Entry 8HFJ (X-ray diffraction, 2.75 A resolution); this record covers chains C and D of the 4 polymer chains in the assembly.

[Chain C (and D)]
Molecule: Versicolorin reductase
Organism: Cercospora sp. JNU001
Notes: chain D of this document is another copy of the same molecule, construct and numbering; everything in this record applies to it too
Reference sequence: A0A2G5I2X5 (A0A2G5I2X5_CERBT); residue numbers follow UniProt; this construct covers 1-268
Amino-acid sequence (279 residues; numbered -1 to 277; the number before each row is that of its first residue; numbers below 1 keep their minus sign (Met-1 is residue -1)):
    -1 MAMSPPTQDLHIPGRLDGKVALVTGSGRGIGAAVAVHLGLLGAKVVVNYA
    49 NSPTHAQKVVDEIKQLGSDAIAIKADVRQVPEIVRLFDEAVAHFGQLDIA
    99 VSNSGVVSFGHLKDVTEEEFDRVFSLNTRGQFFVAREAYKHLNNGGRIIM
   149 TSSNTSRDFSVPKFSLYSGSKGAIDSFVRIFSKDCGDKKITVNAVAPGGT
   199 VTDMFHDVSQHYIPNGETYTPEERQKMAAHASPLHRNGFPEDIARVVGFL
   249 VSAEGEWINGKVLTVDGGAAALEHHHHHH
Disordered / not traced: -1 to 8, 269-277 (chain D: -1 to 7, 210-217, 269-277)
Sequence notes: initiating methionine (-1); expression tag (0, 269-277); engineered mutation Phe162 (His in A0A2G5I2X5)
Small-molecule neighbours:
  - NADP+ (L7Z; 2-methyl-2-[(4-methylphenyl)methyl]cyclopentane-1,3-dione): Ser151, Asn152, Thr153, Phe157, Val159, Phe162, Tyr165, Pro195, Gly196, Gly197, Phe203, Val206, Ala268
  - NADP (NAP; NADP nicotinamide-adenine-dinucleotide phosphate): Gly23, Ser24, Gly25, Arg26, Gly27, Ile28, Asn46, Tyr47, Ala48, Asn49, Ser50, Ala73, Asp74, Val75, Arg76, Asn101, Ser102, Gly103, Leu124, Thr149, Ser150, Ser151, Tyr165, Lys169, Pro195, Gly196, Gly197, Thr198, Thr200, Asp201, Met202, Phe203
Reported in the primary citation:
  - binding site for NADP+: Gly197
  - mutagenesis - Y210A (3.2-fold), Y210F: increased catalytic activity on 1e
  - mutagenesis - H162F: increased catalytic activity on 2-chloroacetophenone

[Chain C / chain D interface]
Contacting residue pairs (95; chain C residue first):
  Val78(C) with Glu115(D)
  Pro79(C) with Glu115(D)
  His109(C) with Tyr137(D), hydrogen bond; Asp182(D), salt bridge; Asp185(D), salt bridge
  Leu110(C) with Phe130(D), hydrophobic; Ala133(D); Arg134(D); Phe179(D), hydrophobic; Asp182(D), hydrogen bond (backbone-side chain)
  Lys111(C) with Tyr137(D)
  Val113(C) with Phe130(D), hydrophobic; Phe131(D); Arg134(D), hydrogen bond (backbone-side chain)
  Thr114(C) with Phe131(D)
  Glu115(C) with Val78(D); Arg127(D), salt bridge; Phe131(D)
  Phe118(C) with Arg127(D); Phe130(D), hydrophobic; Phe131(D), hydrophobic
  Asp119(C) with Arg127(D), salt bridge
  Phe122(C) with Phe122(D), hydrophobic; Thr126(D); Phe175(D), hydrophobic
  Thr126(C) with Phe122(D)
  Arg127(C) with Glu115(D), salt bridge; Phe118(D); Asp119(D), salt bridge
  Phe130(C) with Leu110(D), hydrophobic; Val113(D), hydrophobic; Phe118(D), hydrophobic
  Phe131(C) with Val113(D); Thr114(D); Glu115(D); Phe118(D), hydrophobic
  Ala133(C) with Leu110(D)
  Arg134(C) with Leu110(D); Lys111(D); Val113(D), hydrogen bond (side chain-backbone); Thr114(D)
  Tyr137(C) with His109(D), hydrogen bond; Lys111(D)
  Thr153(C) with Arg177(D), hydrogen bond (backbone-side chain)
  Ser154(C) with Ser174(D), hydrogen bond (backbone-side chain); Arg177(D), hydrogen bond (backbone-side chain)
  Arg155(C) with Arg177(D)
  Phe157(C) with Arg177(D), hydrogen bond (backbone-side chain)
  Ser158(C) with Arg177(D), hydrogen bond; Ile178(D); Lys181(D), hydrogen bond (backbone-side chain)
  Val159(C) with Ile178(D)
  Pro160(C) with Lys181(D); Asp182(D)
  Lys161(C) with Asp182(D), hydrogen bond (backbone-side chain)
  Phe162(C) with Ile178(D)
  Ser163(C) with Phe175(D); Ile178(D); Phe179(D); Asp182(D)
  Ser166(C) with Ser174(D); Ile178(D)
  Gly167(C) with Ala171(D); Ser174(D); Phe175(D)
  Gly170(C) with Gly170(D); Ser174(D)
  Ala171(C) with Gly167(D); Gly170(D); Ala171(D)
  Ser174(C) with Ser154(D), hydrogen bond (side chain-backbone); Ser166(D), hydrogen bond (side chain-backbone); Gly167(D); Gly170(D)
  Phe175(C) with Phe122(D), hydrophobic; Ser163(D); Leu164(D); Gly167(D)
  Arg177(C) with Ser154(D), hydrogen bond (side chain-backbone); Arg155(D); Ser158(D)
  Ile178(C) with Ser158(D); Val159(D); Lys161(D); Phe162(D); Ser163(D)
  Phe179(C) with Leu110(D), hydrophobic; Ser163(D)
  Lys181(C) with Ser158(D), hydrogen bond (side chain-backbone)
  Asp182(C) with His109(D), hydrogen bond (backbone-side chain); Leu110(D), hydrogen bond (side chain-backbone); Pro160(D); Lys161(D), hydrogen bond (side chain-backbone); Ser163(D), hydrogen bond
  Asp185(C) with His109(D), salt bridge
Interface residues without a listed pair, chain C (44 interface residues in all): Gly108, Lys138, Leu164, Cys183
Interface residues without a listed pair, chain D (42 interface residues in all): Pro79, Gly108, Lys138, Phe157

[Summary]
44 residues of chain C and 42 residues of chain D are in contact, with 20 hydrogen bonds and 7 salt bridges.
Polar contacts include His109(C)-Asp182(D), His109(C)-Asp185(D) and Glu115(C)-Arg127(D). Chain C binds NADP
and NADP+. The paper reports a binding site for NADP+ at Gly197(C); Y210A and Y210F of chain C increase
catalytic activity on 1e.
Both chains are Versicolorin reductase (Cercospora sp. JNU001). Entry 8HFJ (Crystal Structure of CbAR mutant
(H162F) in complex with NADP+ and a bulky 1,3-cyclodiketone) was determined by X-ray diffraction, deposited
together with 7YB1, 7YB2 and 8HFK.
